PDB entry 2VPZ | X-ray diffraction, 2.40 A resolution | chains B and F of the 6 polymer chains in the assembly

== Chain B (and F) ==
Name: Nrfc protein
Source organism: Thermus thermophilus
Notes: chain F of this document is another copy of the same molecule, construct and numbering; everything in this record applies to it too
UniProtKB: Q72LA5 (Q72LA5_THET2); residue numbers follow UniProt; this construct covers 1-195
Sequence (195 residues; each row starts with the number of its first residue):
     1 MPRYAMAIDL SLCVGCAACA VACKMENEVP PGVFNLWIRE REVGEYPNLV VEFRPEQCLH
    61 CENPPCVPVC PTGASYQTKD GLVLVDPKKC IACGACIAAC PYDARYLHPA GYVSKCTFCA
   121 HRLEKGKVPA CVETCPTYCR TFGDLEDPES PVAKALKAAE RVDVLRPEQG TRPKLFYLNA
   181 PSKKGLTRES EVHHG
Not modelled in the structure: 195
Metal / ion sites: 4Fe-4S cluster Fe site 1: C13, C16, C19, C135; 4Fe-4S cluster Fe site 2: C23, C116, C119, C131; 4Fe-4S cluster Fe site 3: C58, C61, C66, C100; 4Fe-4S cluster Fe site 4: C70, C90, C93, C96
Small-molecule neighbours:
  - 4Fe-4S cluster (SF4), molecule 1: M6, C23, N27, N35, L36, Q57, C116, T117, F118, C119, P129, A130, C131
  - 4Fe-4S cluster (SF4), molecule 2: I8, C13, V14, G15, C16, A17, A18, C19, I38, P55, T134, C135, P136, T137, C139, R140
  - 4Fe-4S cluster (SF4), molecule 3: C58, L59, H60, C61, P64, P65, C66, V83, C100, P101, Y102, A104, R105, K115
  - 4Fe-4S cluster (SF4), molecule 4: C70, P71, T72, A74, S75, V85, K89, C90, I91, A92, C93, G94, A95, C96, R105, V113

== Chain B / chain F interface ==
Contacting residue pairs - 17 pairs, chain B then chain F:
  N48(B) - K157(F)
  L156(B) - K183(F)  hydrogen bond (backbone-side chain)
  K157(B) - K183(F)  hydrogen bond (backbone-side chain)
  A159(B) - K183(F)  hydrogen bond (backbone-side chain)
  E160(B) - K183(F)
  R161(B) - R161(F)
  R161(B) - K183(F)
  V162(B) - K183(F)  hydrogen bond (backbone-backbone)
  V162(B) - K184(F)
  E168(B) - E168(F)
  K183(B) - L156(F)  hydrogen bond (side chain-backbone)
  K183(B) - K157(F)  hydrogen bond (side chain-backbone)
  K183(B) - A159(F)  hydrogen bond (side chain-backbone)
  K183(B) - E160(F)
  K183(B) - R161(F)
  K183(B) - V162(F)  hydrogen bond (backbone-backbone)
  K184(B) - V162(F)
Also at the interface, not in a pair above, chain B (12 interface residues in all): A158, F176
Also at the interface, not in a pair above, chain F (12 interface residues in all): A158, F176, R188

== In short ==
The chain B/chain F interface involves 12 residues from each chain, with 8 hydrogen bonds. Polar pairs include
L156(B)-K183(F), K157(B)-K183(F) and A159(B)-K183(F). Chain B binds 4 copies of 4Fe-4S cluster. The 4Fe-4S
cluster Fe site 1 is built by C13(B), C16(B), C19(B) and C135(B).
Chain B and chain F are both Nrfc protein (Thermus thermophilus); the structure, Polysulfide reductase native
structure, was determined by X-ray diffraction together with 2VPW, 2VPX and 2VPY from the same study.
